Entry 7U19 (electron microscopy, 3.70 A resolution); this record covers chains A and B of the 11 polymer chains in the assembly.

[Chain A]
Protein: Replication factor C subunit 1
From: Saccharomyces cerevisiae
UniProt: P38630 (RFC1_YEAST); residues 1-861 here = UniProt positions 1-861
Amino-acid sequence (861 residues; row label = number of the first residue in the row):
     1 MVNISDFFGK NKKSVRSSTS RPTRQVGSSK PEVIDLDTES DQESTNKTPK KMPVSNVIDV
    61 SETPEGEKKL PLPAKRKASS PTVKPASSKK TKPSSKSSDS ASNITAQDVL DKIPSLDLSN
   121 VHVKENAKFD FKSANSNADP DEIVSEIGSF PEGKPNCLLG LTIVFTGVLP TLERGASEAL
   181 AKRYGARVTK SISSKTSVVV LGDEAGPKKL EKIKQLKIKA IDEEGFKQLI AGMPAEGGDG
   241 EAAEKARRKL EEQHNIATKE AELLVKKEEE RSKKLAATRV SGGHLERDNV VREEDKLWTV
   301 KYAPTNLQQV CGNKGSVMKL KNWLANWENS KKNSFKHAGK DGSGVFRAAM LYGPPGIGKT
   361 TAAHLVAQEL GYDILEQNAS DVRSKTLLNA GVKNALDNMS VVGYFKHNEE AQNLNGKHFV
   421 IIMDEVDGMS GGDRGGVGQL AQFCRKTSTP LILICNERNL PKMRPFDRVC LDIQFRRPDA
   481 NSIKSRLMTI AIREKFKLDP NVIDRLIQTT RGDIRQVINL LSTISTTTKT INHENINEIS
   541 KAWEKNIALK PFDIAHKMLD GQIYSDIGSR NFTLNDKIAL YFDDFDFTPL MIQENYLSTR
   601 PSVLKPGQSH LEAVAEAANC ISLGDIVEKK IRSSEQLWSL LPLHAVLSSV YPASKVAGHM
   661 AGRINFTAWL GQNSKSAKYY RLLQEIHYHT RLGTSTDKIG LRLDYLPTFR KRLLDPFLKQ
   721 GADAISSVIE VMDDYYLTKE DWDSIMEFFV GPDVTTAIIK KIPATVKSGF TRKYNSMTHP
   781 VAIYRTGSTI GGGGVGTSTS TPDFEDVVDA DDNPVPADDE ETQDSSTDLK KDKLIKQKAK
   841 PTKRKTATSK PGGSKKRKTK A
Unresolved in the structure: 1-148, 238, 278-289, 779-861
Metal / ion sites: Mg2+: Thr360 (together with ATP-gamma-S)
Small-molecule neighbours: ATP-gamma-S (AGS; phosphothiophosphoric acid-adenylate ester): Thr299, Tyr302, Ala303, Pro304, Gln309, Val310, Cys311, Pro354, Pro355, Gly356, Ile357, Gly358, Lys359, Thr360, Thr361, Glu425, Asn456, Ile514, Arg515
UniProt features mapped onto this chain:
  - motif (Nuclear localization signal): Lys830 to Leu834, Lys855 to Lys860
  - binding site (ATP): Thr299, Cys311, Gly353 to Thr361, Asn456
  - modified residue: Thr38 (Phosphothreonine), Ser40 (Phosphoserine), Thr63 (Phosphothreonine)
What the authors report for this chain:
  - binding site for the 13-nt DNA strand: Arg174, Lys209, His556, Arg600, His659

[Chain B]
Protein: Replication factor C subunit 4
From: Saccharomyces cerevisiae
UniProt: P40339 (RFC4_YEAST); numbering as in UniProt (aligned over 1-323)
Amino-acid sequence (323 residues; row label = number of the first residue in the row):
     1 MSKTLSLQLP WVEKYRPQVL SDIVGNKETI DRLQQIAKDG NMPHMIISGM PGIGKTTSVH
    61 CLAHELLGRS YADGVLELNA SDDRGIDVVR NQIKHFAQKK LHLPPGKHKI VILDEADSMT
   121 AGAQQALRRT MELYSNSTRF AFACNQSNKI IEPLQSRCAI LRYSKLSDED VLKRLLQIIK
   181 LEDVKYTNDG LEAIIFTAEG DMRQAINNLQ STVAGHGLVN ADNVFKIVDS PHPLIVKKML
   241 LASNLEDSIQ ILRTDLWKKG YSSIDIVTTS FRVTKNLAQV KESVRLEMIK EIGLTHMRIL
   301 EGVGTYLQLA SMLAKIHKLN NKA
Unresolved in the structure: 1-3, 323
Metal / ion sites: Mg2+: Thr56 (together with ATP-gamma-S)
Small-molecule neighbours:
  - ATP-gamma-S (AGS; phosphothiophosphoric acid-adenylate ester), molecule 1: Val12, Tyr15, Arg16, Pro17, Asp22, Ile23, Val24, Gly25, Met50, Pro51, Gly52, Ile53, Gly54, Lys55, Thr56, Thr57, Glu115, Asn145, Leu166, Arg174, Met202, Arg203, Ile206
  - ATP-gamma-S (AGS), molecule 2: Arg128, Glu132, Pro153, Arg157
UniProt features mapped onto this chain:
  - binding site (ATP): Val12, Val24, Gly49 to Thr57, Asn145, Arg203

[How chain A and chain B interact]
Residue-residue contacts (84; chain A residue first):
  Arg292(A) - Pro105(B)
  Glu294(A) - Asn41(B)  hydrogen bond (backbone-side chain)
  Asp295(A) - Asn41(B)
  Asp295(A) - Pro105(B)
  Asp295(A) - Gly106(B)
  Asp295(A) - His108(B)  salt bridge
  Asp295(A) - Arg139(B)  hydrogen bond (backbone-side chain)
  Lys296(A) - Asn41(B)
  Lys296(A) - Asn136(B)
  Leu297(A) - Pro43(B)  hydrophobic
  Leu297(A) - His44(B)
  Leu297(A) - Ser135(B)
  Leu297(A) - Arg139(B)
  Pro355(A) - Glu152(B)
  Thr360(A) - Arg129(B)
  Glu376(A) - Arg129(B)  salt bridge
  Glu376(A) - Leu133(B)
  Asn378(A) - Ala126(B)
  Asn378(A) - Arg129(B)
  Ser380(A) - Ile86(B)
  Ser380(A) - Gln125(B)  hydrogen bond (side chain-backbone)
  Ser380(A) - Ala126(B)
  Asp381(A) - Arg90(B)  hydrogen bond (backbone-side chain)
  Asp381(A) - Lys94(B)  salt bridge
  Arg383(A) - Ile86(B)
  Asp424(A) - Arg129(B)  salt bridge
  Glu425(A) - Arg128(B)  salt bridge
  Glu425(A) - Arg129(B)
  Glu425(A) - Arg157(B)  salt bridge
  Asp427(A) - Gln125(B)  hydrogen bond
  Asp427(A) - Arg128(B)  salt bridge
  Gly428(A) - Gln125(B)
  Asn456(A) - Arg128(B)  hydrogen bond
  Asn456(A) - Pro153(B)
  Asp513(A) - Ser156(B)  hydrogen bond
  Arg515(A) - Glu132(B)  salt bridge
  Arg515(A) - Ser156(B)
  Arg515(A) - Arg157(B)
  Gln516(A) - Gln155(B)  hydrogen bond (side chain-backbone)
  Gln516(A) - Ser156(B)
  Gln516(A) - Cys158(B)
  Asn519(A) - Ser156(B)
  Asn519(A) - Arg157(B)  hydrogen bond (side chain-backbone)
  Asn519(A) - Cys158(B)
  Thr523(A) - Arg32(B)
  Thr523(A) - Pro43(B)
  Thr523(A) - Ala159(B)
  Thr526(A) - Gln35(B)
  Thr527(A) - Arg32(B)
  Ala542(A) - Arg162(B)
  Trp543(A) - Ala159(B)  hydrophobic
  Trp543(A) - Ile160(B)
  Glu544(A) - Arg162(B)  hydrogen bond (backbone-side chain)
  Lys545(A) - Glu152(B)  salt bridge
  Lys545(A) - Ser156(B)  hydrogen bond
  Asn546(A) - Arg162(B)
  Ile547(A) - Glu152(B)
  Ser569(A) - Glu282(B)  hydrogen bond
  Ser569(A) - Arg285(B)
  Leu574(A) - Lys275(B)
  Leu574(A) - Glu282(B)
  Leu574(A) - Leu286(B)  hydrophobic
  Leu574(A) - Ile289(B)  hydrophobic
  Asn575(A) - Lys275(B)
  Asn575(A) - Asn276(B)  hydrogen bond
  Lys577(A) - Glu282(B)  salt bridge
  Val627(A) - Met297(B)  hydrophobic
  Lys630(A) - Met297(B)
  Lys630(A) - Glu301(B)  salt bridge
  Ser639(A) - His296(B)
  Ser639(A) - Leu300(B)
  Leu640(A) - His296(B)
  Leu640(A) - Met297(B)  hydrophobic
  Leu640(A) - Leu300(B)  hydrophobic
  Pro642(A) - Phe271(B)  hydrophobic
  Leu643(A) - Phe271(B)
  Leu643(A) - Gly293(B)
  Leu643(A) - Met297(B)  hydrophobic
  Val646(A) - Leu286(B)  hydrophobic
  Val646(A) - Ile289(B)  hydrophobic
  Leu647(A) - Lys290(B)
  Val650(A) - Leu286(B)  hydrophobic
  Tyr651(A) - Leu286(B)  hydrophobic
  Tyr651(A) - Glu287(B)  hydrogen bond
Also at the interface, not in a pair above, chain A (49 interface residues in all): Val291, Ile524, Leu623, Leu637, Ser654
Also at the interface, not in a pair above, chain B (44 interface residues in all): Leu161

[In short]
The interface between chain A and chain B involves 49 residues on one side and 44 on the other; the contacts
include 14 hydrogen bonds and 11 salt bridges. Polar pairs include Asp295(A)-His108(B), Glu376(A)-Arg129(B)
and Asp381(A)-Lys94(B). From the paper: a binding site for the 13-nt DNA strand at Arg174(A), Lys209(A) and
His556(A) among others.
Chain A is Replication factor C subunit 1 and chain B is Replication factor C subunit 4, both from
Saccharomyces cerevisiae; the structure, RFC:PCNA bound to nicked DNA, was determined by electron microscopy
together with 7U1A and 7U1P from the same study.
